PDB entry 8GUU | X-ray diffraction, 2.01 A resolution | chain A

# Chain A
Name: Sortase-like protein, putative
Source organism: Streptococcus sanguinis SK36
UniProt: A3CPB4 (A3CPB4_STRSV); residue numbers follow UniProt; this construct covers 35-230
Chain sequence (197 residues; row label = number of the first residue in the row):
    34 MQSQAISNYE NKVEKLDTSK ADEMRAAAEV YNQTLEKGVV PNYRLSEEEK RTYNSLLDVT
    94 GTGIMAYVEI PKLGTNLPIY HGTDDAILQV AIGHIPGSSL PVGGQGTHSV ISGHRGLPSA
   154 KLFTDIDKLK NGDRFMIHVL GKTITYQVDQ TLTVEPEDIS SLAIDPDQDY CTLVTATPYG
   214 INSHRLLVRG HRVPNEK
Construct notes: initiating methionine (34); engineered mutation Ala-209 (Cys in A3CPB4)
Modified residues: His-217 (N1-methylated histidine; MHS)

# Overview
Chain A is Sortase-like protein, putative (Streptococcus sanguinis SK36); the structure, Crystal structure of
pilus-specific sortase C mutant from Streptococcus sanguinis, was determined by X-ray diffraction together
with 8GR6 from the same study.
